3RNU - chains A and D of the 6 polymer chains in the assembly; structure by X-ray diffraction, 2.50 A resolution.

Chain A (and D):
Molecule: Gamma-interferon-inducible protein 16
From: Homo sapiens
Notes: fragment: Human IFI16 HINb; chain D of this document is another copy of the same molecule, construct and numbering; everything in this record applies to it too
UniProt: Q16666 (IF16_HUMAN); residue numbers follow UniProt; this construct covers 571-766
Amino-acid sequence (204 residues; numbered 567 to 770; the number before each row is that of its first residue):
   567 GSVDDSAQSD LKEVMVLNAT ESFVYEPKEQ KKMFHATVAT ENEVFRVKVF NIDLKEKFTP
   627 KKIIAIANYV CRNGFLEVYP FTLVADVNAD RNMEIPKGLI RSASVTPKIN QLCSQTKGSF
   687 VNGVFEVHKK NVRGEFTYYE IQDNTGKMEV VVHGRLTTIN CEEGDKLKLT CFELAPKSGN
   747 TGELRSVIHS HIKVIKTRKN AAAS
Not modelled in the structure: 567-571
Construct notes: expression tag (567-570, 767-770)
From the paper describing this entry:
  - binding site for the 16-nt DNA strand: Lys663, Arg667, Lys732, Lys734, Arg764

How chain A and chain D interact:
Contacting residue pairs - 35 pairs, chain A then chain D:
  Leu583(A) - Ser770(D)
  Asn584(A) - Ala769(D)
  Ala585(A) - Ala768(D)
  Ala585(A) - Ala769(D)  hydrogen bond (backbone-backbone)
  Thr586(A) - Ala768(D)
  Glu587(A) - Asn726(D)
  Glu587(A) - Asn766(D)
  Glu587(A) - Ala767(D)
  Glu587(A) - Ala768(D)
  Ser588(A) - Asn726(D)  hydrogen bond (backbone-side chain)
  Gln596(A) - Val698(D)
  Lys598(A) - Glu728(D)  salt bridge
  Lys621(A) - Ala767(D)  hydrogen bond (side chain-backbone)
  Glu622(A) - Lys765(D)
  Pro626(A) - Ala769(D)  hydrophobic
  Pro626(A) - Ser770(D)
  Val698(A) - Gln596(D)
  Thr724(A) - Thr724(D)  hydrogen bond
  Asn726(A) - Glu587(D)
  Asn726(A) - Ser588(D)  hydrogen bond (side chain-backbone)
  Glu728(A) - Lys598(D)  salt bridge
  Lys765(A) - Lys621(D)
  Asn766(A) - Glu587(D)
  Asn766(A) - Ser588(D)
  Asn766(A) - Lys621(D)
  Ala767(A) - Lys621(D)  hydrogen bond (backbone-side chain)
  Ala768(A) - Ala585(D)
  Ala768(A) - Thr586(D)
  Ala768(A) - Glu587(D)
  Ala769(A) - Asn584(D)
  Ala769(A) - Ala585(D)  hydrogen bond (backbone-backbone)
  Ala769(A) - Pro626(D)
  Ser770(A) - Leu583(D)
  Ser770(A) - Asn584(D)
  Ser770(A) - Pro626(D)
Also at the interface, not in a pair above, chain A (23 interface residues in all): Phe589, Lys762
Also at the interface, not in a pair above, chain D (21 interface residues in all): Phe589

Overview:
23 residues of chain A and 21 residues of chain D are in contact, with 7 hydrogen bonds and 2 salt bridges.
Polar pairs include Lys598(A)-Glu728(D), Ser588(A)-Asn726(D) and Lys621(A)-Ala767(D). The paper reports a
binding site for the 16-nt DNA strand at Lys663(A), Arg667(A) and Lys732(A) among others.
Chain A and chain D are both Gamma-interferon-inducible protein 16 (Homo sapiens); the structure, Structural
Basis of Cytosolic DNA Sensing by Innate Immune Receptors, was determined by X-ray diffraction, deposited
together with 3RLN, 3RLO, 3RN2 and 3RN5.
